8I7R - chains F9 and Fa of the 450 polymer chains in the assembly; structure by electron microscopy, 6.50 A resolution (low resolution: residue-level contacts below are approximate; hydrogen-bond / salt-bridge calls are withheld).

[Chain F9 (and Fa)]
Molecule: Tektin-5
From: Mus musculus
Notes: chain Fa of this document is another copy of the same molecule, construct and numbering; everything in this record applies to it too
UniProtKB: G5E8A8 (TEKT5_MOUSE); residue numbers follow UniProt; this construct covers 1-557
Chain sequence (557 residues; each row starts with the number of its first residue):
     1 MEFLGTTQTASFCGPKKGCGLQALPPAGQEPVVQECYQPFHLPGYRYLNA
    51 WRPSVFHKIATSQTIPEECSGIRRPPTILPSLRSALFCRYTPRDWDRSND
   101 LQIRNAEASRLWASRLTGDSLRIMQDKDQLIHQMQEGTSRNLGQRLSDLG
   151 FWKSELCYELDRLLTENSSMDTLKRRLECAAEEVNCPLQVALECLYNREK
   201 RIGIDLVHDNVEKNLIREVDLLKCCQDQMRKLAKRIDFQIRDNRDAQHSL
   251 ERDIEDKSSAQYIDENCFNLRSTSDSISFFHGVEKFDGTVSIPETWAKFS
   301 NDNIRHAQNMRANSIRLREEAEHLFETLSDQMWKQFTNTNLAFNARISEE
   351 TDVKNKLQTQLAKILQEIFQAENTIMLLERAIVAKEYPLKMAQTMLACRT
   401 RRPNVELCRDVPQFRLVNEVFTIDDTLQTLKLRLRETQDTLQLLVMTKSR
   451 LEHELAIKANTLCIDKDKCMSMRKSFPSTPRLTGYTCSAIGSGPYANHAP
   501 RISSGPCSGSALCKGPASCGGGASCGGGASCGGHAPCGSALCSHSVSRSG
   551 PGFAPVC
Not modelled in the structure: 1-189, 219-333, 478-557 (chain Fa: 1-88, 478-557)
UniProt features mapped onto this chain:
  - region: Cys507 to Leu541 (6 X 6 AA approximate tandem repeats of C-[GSK]-G-[GSPH]-A-[SLP])

[How chain F9 and chain Fa interact]
Residue-residue contacts (73):
  Gly203(F9) - Arg89(Fa)
  Ile204(F9) - Arg89(Fa)
  Ile204(F9) - Tyr90(Fa)
  Asp205(F9) - Arg89(Fa)
  Asp205(F9) - Trp95(Fa)
  Leu206(F9) - Arg89(Fa)
  Val207(F9) - Arg89(Fa)
  Val207(F9) - Tyr90(Fa)
  Val207(F9) - Thr91(Fa)
  Val207(F9) - Pro92(Fa)
  His208(F9) - Arg89(Fa)
  His208(F9) - Tyr90(Fa)
  His208(F9) - Thr91(Fa)
  Leu357(F9) - Gln102(Fa)
  Gln360(F9) - Gln102(Fa)
  Gln360(F9) - Ile103(Fa)
  Gln360(F9) - Glu107(Fa)
  Lys363(F9) - Glu107(Fa)
  Lys363(F9) - Arg110(Fa)
  Ile364(F9) - Ala106(Fa)
  Glu367(F9) - Arg110(Fa)
  Leu378(F9) - Ser120(Fa)
  Ala381(F9) - Met124(Fa)
  Lys385(F9) - Asp128(Fa)
  Lys385(F9) - Ile131(Fa)
  Lys390(F9) - Ile277(Fa)
  Lys390(F9) - Ser278(Fa)
  Lys390(F9) - Phe279(Fa)
  Gln393(F9) - Ser278(Fa)
  Gln393(F9) - Phe279(Fa)
  Gln393(F9) - Phe280(Fa)
  Leu396(F9) - Val283(Fa)
  Arg399(F9) - Ile263(Fa)
  Arg399(F9) - Asp264(Fa)
  Arg399(F9) - Cys267(Fa)
  Arg399(F9) - Phe268(Fa)
  Arg401(F9) - Phe280(Fa)
  Arg402(F9) - Ala260(Fa)
  Arg402(F9) - Ile263(Fa)
  Arg402(F9) - Asp264(Fa)
  Pro403(F9) - Asp256(Fa)
  Asn404(F9) - Asp256(Fa)
  Val405(F9) - Val290(Fa)
  Val405(F9) - Ser291(Fa)
  Val405(F9) - Trp296(Fa)
  Glu406(F9) - Asp256(Fa)
  Glu406(F9) - Lys257(Fa)
  Glu406(F9) - Ala260(Fa)
  Glu406(F9) - Trp296(Fa)
  Leu407(F9) - Gly288(Fa)
  Cys408(F9) - Thr289(Fa)
  Cys408(F9) - Val290(Fa)
  Cys408(F9) - Ser291(Fa)
  Cys408(F9) - Trp296(Fa)
  Arg409(F9) - Phe286(Fa)
  Arg409(F9) - Asp287(Fa)
  Arg409(F9) - Gly288(Fa)
  Arg409(F9) - Thr289(Fa)
  Asp410(F9) - Pro293(Fa)
  Pro412(F9) - Asn141(Fa)
  Pro412(F9) - Arg145(Fa)
  Arg415(F9) - Asn141(Fa)
  Val417(F9) - Phe286(Fa)
  Glu419(F9) - Ile131(Fa)
  Glu419(F9) - Met134(Fa)
  Arg433(F9) - Asp119(Fa)
  Arg433(F9) - Ser120(Fa)
  Arg433(F9) - Ile123(Fa)
  Thr437(F9) - Leu116(Fa)
  Thr440(F9) - Trp112(Fa)
  Leu444(F9) - Ser109(Fa)
  Leu451(F9) - Gln102(Fa)
  Lys458(F9) - Trp95(Fa)
Also at the interface, not in a pair above, chain F9 (45 interface residues in all): Asp209, Glu350, Thr374, Thr394, Ala397, Gln413, Thr426
Also at the interface, not in a pair above, chain Fa (48 interface residues in all): Asn99, Thr117, Lys127, Glu265, His281, Ile292

[In short]
The interface between chain F9 and chain Fa involves 45 residues on one side and 48 on the other.
Chain F9 and chain Fa are both Tektin-5 (Mus musculus); the structure, In situ structure of axonemal doublet
microtubules in mouse sperm with 48-nm repeat, was determined by electron microscopy together with 8I7O from
the same study.
